PDB entry 8QAX | X-ray diffraction, 1.69 A resolution | chains A and C of the 6 polymer chains in the assembly

== Chain A (and C) ==
Name: Imidazoleglycerol-phosphate dehydratase
From: Medicago truncatula
Notes: EC 4.2.1.19; chain C of this document is another copy of the same molecule, construct and numbering; everything in this record applies to it too
UniProt: I3SDM5 (I3SDM5_MEDTR); residues 70-275 here = UniProt positions 70-275
Chain sequence (206 residues; row label = number of the first residue in the row):
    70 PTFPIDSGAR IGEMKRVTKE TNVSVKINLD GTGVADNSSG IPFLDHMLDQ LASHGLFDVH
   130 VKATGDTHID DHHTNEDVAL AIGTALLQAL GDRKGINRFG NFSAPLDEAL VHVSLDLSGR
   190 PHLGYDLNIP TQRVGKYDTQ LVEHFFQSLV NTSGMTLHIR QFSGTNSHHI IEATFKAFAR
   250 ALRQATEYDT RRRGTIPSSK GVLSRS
Disordered / not traced: 70-76, 262-275 (chain C: 70-77, 261-275)
Ion coordination: Mn2+ site 1: H115, H142, H237, E241 (together with formate); Mn2+ site 2: H141, E145, H213, H238 (together with formate)

== How chain A and chain C interact ==
Residue-residue contacts (38; chain A residue first):
  N166(A) with R249(C)
  R167(A) with H123(C); K245(C)
  F168(A) with H123(C); F171(C), hydrophobic; P174(C); R249(C)
  N170(A) with F171(C); S172(C), hydrogen bond (side chain-backbone)
  H181(A) with S172(C)
  S183(A) with S172(C), hydrogen bond (side chain-backbone); P174(C); L179(C)
  L184(A) with P174(C)
  D185(A) with P174(C)
  R189(A) with L175(C); D176(C), salt bridge
  H191(A) with D176(C); E177(C)
  T225(A) with P174(C); D176(C)
  H227(A) with P174(C); D176(C), hydrogen bond (side chain-backbone); E177(C); A178(C); L179(C); S232(C)
  F231(A) with F231(C), hydrophobic
  D258(A) with R252(C), salt bridge
  R260(A) with L98(C), hydrogen bond (side chain-backbone); D99(C); G100(C), hydrogen bond (side chain-backbone); L125(C), hydrogen bond (side chain-backbone); R252(C); E256(C), salt bridge
  R261(A) with S122(C), hydrogen bond (side chain-backbone); L125(C); R249(C)
Other interface residues (no listed pair), chain A (17 interface residues in all): R229
Other interface residues (no listed pair), chain C (21 interface residues in all): G124

== Summary ==
Chain A and chain C form an interface of 17 and 21 residues respectively; the contacts include 7 hydrogen
bonds and 3 salt bridges. Polar contacts include R189(A)-D176(C), D258(A)-R252(C) and R260(A)-E256(C).
H115(A), H142(A), H237(A) and E241(A) form the Mn2+ site 1.
Chain A and chain C are both Imidazoleglycerol-phosphate dehydratase (Medicago truncatula); the structure,
Medicago truncatula HISN5 (IGPD) in complex with MN, FMT, GOL and TRS, was determined by X-ray diffraction,
deposited together with 8QAV, 8QAW, 8QAY and 7OJ5.
